PDB entry 5WWJ | X-ray diffraction, 2.29 A resolution | chains A and B of the 3 polymer chains in the assembly

Chain A:
Name: HLA class I histocompatibility antigen, A-24 alpha chain
Organism: Homo sapiens
UniProt: P05534 (1A24_HUMAN); residues 1-274 here correspond to UniProt positions 25-298 (UniProt number = residue number + 24)
Amino-acid sequence (274 residues; numbered 1 to 274; the number before each row is that of its first residue):
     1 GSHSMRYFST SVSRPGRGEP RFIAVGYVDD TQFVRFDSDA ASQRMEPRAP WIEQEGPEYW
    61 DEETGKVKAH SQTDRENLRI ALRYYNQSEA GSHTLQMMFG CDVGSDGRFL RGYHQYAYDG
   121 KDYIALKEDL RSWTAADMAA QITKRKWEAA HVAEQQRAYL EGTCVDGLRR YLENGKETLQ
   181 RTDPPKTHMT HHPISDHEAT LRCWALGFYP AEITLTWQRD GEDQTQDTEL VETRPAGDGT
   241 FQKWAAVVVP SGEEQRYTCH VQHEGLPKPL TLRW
Disulfide bonds: Cys101-Cys164, Cys203-Cys259

Chain B:
Name: Beta-2-microglobulin
Organism: Homo sapiens
UniProt: P61769 (B2MG_HUMAN); numbering as in UniProt (aligned over 21-119)
Amino-acid sequence (99 residues; numbered 21 to 119; the number before each row is that of its first residue):
    21 IQRTPKIQVY SRHPAENGKS NFLNCYVSGF HPSDIEVDLL KNGERIEKVE HSDLSFSKDW
    81 SFYLLYYTEF TPTEKDEYAC RVNHVTLSQP KIVKWDRDM
Disulfide bonds: Cys45-Cys100
Swiss-Prot annotation at these positions:
  - modified residue: Gln22 (Pyrrolidone carboxylic acid)
  - glycosylation: Ile21 (N-linked (Glc) (glycation) isoleucine), Lys39 (N-linked (Glc) (glycation) lysine), Lys61 (N-linked (Glc) (glycation) lysine), Lys68 (N-linked (Glc) (glycation) lysine), Lys78 (N-linked (Glc) (glycation) lysine), Lys111 (N-linked (Glc) (glycation) lysine), Lys114 (N-linked (Glc) (glycation) lysine)
  - natural variant: Asp96 (D96N: In AMYLD6)
  - mutagenesis: Asp79 (D79P: Increases tendency towards amyloid formation), Trp80 (W80G: Decreases tendency towards amyloid formation; W80V: Increases tendency towards amyloid formation)

How chain A and chain B interact:
Contacting residue pairs (53; chain A residue first):
  Phe8(A) - Ser75(B)
  Phe8(A) - Phe76(B)  hydrophobic
  Ser9(A) - Phe76(B)
  Thr10(A) - Phe76(B)
  Thr10(A) - Phe82(B)
  Val12(A) - Ser53(B)
  Ile23(A) - Leu74(B)
  Val25(A) - Asp73(B)
  Val25(A) - Leu74(B)
  Val25(A) - Ser75(B)
  Tyr27(A) - Ser75(B)
  Tyr27(A) - Tyr83(B)  hydrogen bond
  Gln32(A) - Asp73(B)  hydrogen bond
  Arg35(A) - Asp73(B)  salt bridge
  Arg48(A) - Asp73(B)  salt bridge
  Gln96(A) - His51(B)  hydrogen bond
  Gln96(A) - Phe76(B)
  Gln96(A) - Trp80(B)  hydrogen bond (side chain-backbone)
  Gln96(A) - Phe82(B)
  Met97(A) - Phe76(B)
  Tyr113(A) - Lys78(B)
  Gln115(A) - Trp80(B)
  Tyr116(A) - Trp80(B)
  Ala117(A) - Trp80(B)  hydrophobic
  Asp119(A) - Ile21(B)
  Asp119(A) - His51(B)
  Gly120(A) - His51(B)
  Asp122(A) - Trp80(B)  hydrogen bond
  Thr190(A) - Asp118(B)  hydrogen bond
  His192(A) - Asp118(B)  salt bridge
  Arg202(A) - Asp118(B)  salt bridge
  Trp204(A) - Asp118(B)  hydrogen bond
  Trp204(A) - Met119(B)
  Leu206(A) - Pro34(B)  hydrophobic
  Val231(A) - Gln28(B)
  Glu232(A) - Gln28(B)  hydrogen bond (backbone-side chain)
  Glu232(A) - Tyr46(B)
  Glu232(A) - Ser48(B)  hydrogen bond
  Arg234(A) - Gln28(B)  hydrogen bond
  Arg234(A) - Tyr30(B)
  Arg234(A) - Tyr46(B)
  Arg234(A) - Met119(B)  hydrogen bond (side chain-backbone)
  Pro235(A) - Tyr30(B)  hydrogen bond (backbone-side chain)
  Pro235(A) - Tyr46(B)
  Ala236(A) - Arg32(B)  hydrogen bond (backbone-side chain)
  Ala236(A) - Asn44(B)  hydrogen bond (backbone-side chain)
  Gly237(A) - Arg32(B)
  Gly237(A) - Leu85(B)
  Asp238(A) - Arg32(B)
  Gln242(A) - Tyr30(B)
  Gln242(A) - Ser31(B)  hydrogen bond (side chain-backbone)
  Gln242(A) - Arg32(B)  hydrogen bond (side chain-backbone)
  Trp244(A) - Met119(B)
Interface residues without a listed pair, chain A (37 interface residues in all): Arg6, Thr94, Met98, Thr233
Interface residues without a listed pair, chain B (23 interface residues in all): Pro52

In short:
37 residues of chain A and 23 residues of chain B are in contact, with 16 hydrogen bonds and 4 salt bridges.
Polar pairs include Arg35(A)-Asp73(B), Arg48(A)-Asp73(B) and His192(A)-Asp118(B). From UniProt: 2 mutagenesis
sites on chain B.
Here chain A is HLA class I histocompatibility antigen, A-24 alpha chain and chain B is Beta-2-microglobulin,
both from Homo sapiens. Entry 5WWJ (Crystal Structure of HLA-A*2402 in complex with avian influenza A(H7N9)
virus-derived peptide H7-25 (data set 1)) was determined by X-ray diffraction.
